Entry 5JTR (solution NMR); this record covers chains C and E of the 8 polymer chains in the assembly.

== Chain C ==
Molecule: Protein-export protein SecB
From: Escherichia coli O157:H7
Reference sequence: P0AG88 (SECB_ECO57); numbering as in UniProt (aligned over 1-155)
Sequence (155 residues; row label = number of the first residue in the row):
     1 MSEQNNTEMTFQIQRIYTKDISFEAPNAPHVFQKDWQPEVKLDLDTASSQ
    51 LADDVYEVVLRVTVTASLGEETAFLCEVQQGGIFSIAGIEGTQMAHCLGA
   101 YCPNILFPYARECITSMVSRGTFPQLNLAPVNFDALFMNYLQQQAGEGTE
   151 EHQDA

== Chain E ==
Molecule: Maltose-binding periplasmic protein
From: Escherichia coli O157:H7
Reference sequence: P0AEY0 (MALE_ECO57); residue numbers follow UniProt; this construct covers 168-207
Sequence (40 residues; each row starts with the number of its first residue):
   168 KGKSALMFNLQEPYFTWPLIAADGGYAFKYENGKYDIKDV

== How chain C and chain E interact ==
Pairs across the interface (48):
  Val-31(C) / Tyr-197(E)
  Phe-32(C) / Tyr-197(E)
  Asp-35(C) / Tyr-193(E)
  Asp-35(C) / Ala-194(E)
  Trp-36(C) / Gly-191(E)
  Trp-36(C) / Gly-192(E)
  Trp-36(C) / Tyr-193(E)
  Trp-36(C) / Ala-194(E)
  Trp-36(C) / Phe-195(E)
  Gln-37(C) / Asp-190(E)
  Gln-37(C) / Gly-191(E)
  Gln-37(C) / Gly-192(E)
  Gln-37(C) / Tyr-193(E)
  Pro-38(C) / Ala-189(E)
  Pro-38(C) / Asp-190(E)
  Pro-38(C) / Gly-191(E)
  Val-40(C) / Ile-187(E)
  Val-40(C) / Ala-189(E)
  Lys-41(C) / Leu-186(E)
  Lys-41(C) / Ile-187(E)
  Leu-42(C) / Leu-186(E)
  Leu-42(C) / Ile-187(E)
  Asp-43(C) / Leu-186(E)
  Leu-44(C) / Trp-184(E)
  Leu-44(C) / Leu-186(E)
  Thr-46(C) / Tyr-181(E)
  Thr-46(C) / Trp-184(E)
  Ser-48(C) / Ser-171(E)
  Ser-49(C) / Ser-171(E)
  Gln-50(C) / Ser-171(E)
  Tyr-56(C) / Ser-171(E)
  Tyr-56(C) / Ala-172(E)
  Tyr-56(C) / Leu-173(E)
  Ile-89(C) / Met-174(E)
  Met-94(C) / Met-174(E)
  Ala-95(C) / Pro-180(E)
  Leu-98(C) / Phe-175(E)
  Leu-98(C) / Leu-177(E)
  Gly-99(C) / Leu-177(E)
  Gly-99(C) / Tyr-181(E)
  Gly-99(C) / Trp-184(E)
  Pro-124(C) / Phe-195(E)
  Ala-129(C) / Ile-187(E)
  Val-131(C) / Pro-185(E)
  Phe-133(C) / Phe-182(E)
  Phe-133(C) / Trp-184(E)
  Leu-136(C) / Pro-185(E)
  Phe-137(C) / Phe-182(E)
Also at the interface, not in a pair above, chain C (31 interface residues in all): Lys-34, Glu-39, Ala-100, Leu-128
Also at the interface, not in a pair above, chain E (23 interface residues in all): Thr-183, Ala-188

== Summary ==
The interface between chain C and chain E involves 31 residues on one side and 23 on the other.
Chain C is Protein-export protein SecB and chain E is Maltose-binding periplasmic protein, both from
Escherichia coli O157:H7; the structure, The structure of chaperone SecB in complex with unstructured MBP
binding site e, was determined by solution NMR (same publication as 5JTL, 5JTM, 5JTN, 5JTO, 5JTP and 5JTQ).
